5GT0 - chains G and J of the 10 polymer chains in the assembly; structure by X-ray diffraction, 2.82 A resolution.

# Chain G
Molecule: Histone H2A type 1-A
From: Homo sapiens
UniProtKB: Q96QV6 (H2A1A_HUMAN); residues 1-130 here correspond to UniProt positions 2-131 (UniProt number = residue number + 1)
Chain sequence (130 residues; row label = number of the first residue in the row):
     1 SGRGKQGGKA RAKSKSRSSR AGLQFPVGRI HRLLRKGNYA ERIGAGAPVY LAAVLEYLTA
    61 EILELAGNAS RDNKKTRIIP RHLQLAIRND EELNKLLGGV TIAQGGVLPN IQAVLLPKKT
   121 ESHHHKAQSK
Unresolved in the structure: 1-12, 119-130
Swiss-Prot annotation at these positions:
  - modified residue: Ser-1 (N-acetylserine), Arg-3 (Citrulline), Lys-5 (N6-(2-hydroxyisobutyryl)lysine), Lys-9 (N6-(2-hydroxyisobutyryl)lysine), Lys-13 (N6-(beta-hydroxybutyryl)lysine), Lys-36 (N6-(2-hydroxyisobutyryl)lysine), Lys-74 (N6-(2-hydroxyisobutyryl)lysine), Lys-75 (N6-(2-hydroxyisobutyryl)lysine), Lys-95 (N6-(2-hydroxyisobutyryl)lysine), Gln-104 (N5-methylglutamine), Lys-118 (N6-(2-hydroxyisobutyryl)lysine), Lys-119 (N6-crotonyllysine), Thr-120 (Phosphothreonine), Lys-126 (N6-crotonyllysine)
  - cross-link (Glycyl lysine isopeptide (Lys-Gly)): Lys-13 (interchain with G-Cter in ubiquitin), Lys-15 (interchain with G-Cter in ubiquitin), Lys-119 (interchain with G-Cter in ubiquitin)

# Chain J
Molecule: 146-nt DNA strand
From: Homo sapiens
Sequence (146 nucleotides; each row starts with the number of its first residue):
   147 ATCAATATCC ACCTGCAGAT TCTACCAAAA GTGTATTTGG AAACTGCTCC ATCAAAAGGC
   207 ATGTTCAGCT GAATTCAGCT GAACATGCCT TTTGATGGAG CAGTTTCCAA ATACACTTTT
   267 GGTAGAATCT GCAGGTGGAT ATTGAT
Bound ions: Mn2+ site 1 near DT183 (its only coordinating residue here); Mn2+ site 2 near DG185 (its only coordinating residue here); Mn2+ site 3 near DG267 (its only coordinating residue here)

# How chain G and chain J interact
Contacting residue pairs (11; chain G residue first):
  Lys-13(G) / DG177(J)  hydrogen bond to the phosphate
  Lys-13(G) / DT178(J)  salt bridge to the phosphate
  Arg-17(G) / DG177(J)  salt bridge to the phosphate
  Arg-20(G) / DT178(J)  salt bridge to the phosphate
  Gly-28(G) / DA176(J)  sugar contact
  Gly-28(G) / DG177(J)  phosphate contact
  Arg-29(G) / DA176(J)  phosphate contact
  Arg-32(G) / DA175(J)  hydrogen bond to the phosphate
  Arg-32(G) / DA176(J)  salt bridge to the phosphate
  Arg-42(G) / DG185(J)  sugar contact
  Arg-77(G) / DT166(J)  sugar contact
Interface residues without a listed pair, chain G (11 interface residues in all): Ser-14, Lys-15, Ser-16
Interface residues without a listed pair, chain J (8 interface residues in all): DA165, DT184

# In short
The interface between chain G and chain J involves 11 residues on one side and 8 on the other; the contacts
include 2 hydrogen bonds and 4 salt bridges. Among the polar pairs are Lys-13(G)/DG177(J), Arg-32(G)/DA175(J)
and Lys-13(G)/DT178(J).
Here chain G is Histone H2A type 1-A and chain J is a 146-nt DNA strand, both from Homo sapiens. Entry 5GT0
(Crystal structure of nucleosome complex with human testis-specific histone variants, Th2a) was determined by
X-ray diffraction together with 5GSU and 5GT3 from the same study.
